8JQ4 - chains A and B of the 4 polymer chains in the assembly; structure by X-ray diffraction, 1.61 A resolution.

# Chain A (and B)
Protein: L-rhamnose isomerase
From: Lacticaseibacillus rhamnosus
Notes: chain B of this document is another copy of the same molecule, construct and numbering; everything in this record applies to it too
Sequence (434 residues; numbered 1 to 434; the number before each row is that of its first residue):
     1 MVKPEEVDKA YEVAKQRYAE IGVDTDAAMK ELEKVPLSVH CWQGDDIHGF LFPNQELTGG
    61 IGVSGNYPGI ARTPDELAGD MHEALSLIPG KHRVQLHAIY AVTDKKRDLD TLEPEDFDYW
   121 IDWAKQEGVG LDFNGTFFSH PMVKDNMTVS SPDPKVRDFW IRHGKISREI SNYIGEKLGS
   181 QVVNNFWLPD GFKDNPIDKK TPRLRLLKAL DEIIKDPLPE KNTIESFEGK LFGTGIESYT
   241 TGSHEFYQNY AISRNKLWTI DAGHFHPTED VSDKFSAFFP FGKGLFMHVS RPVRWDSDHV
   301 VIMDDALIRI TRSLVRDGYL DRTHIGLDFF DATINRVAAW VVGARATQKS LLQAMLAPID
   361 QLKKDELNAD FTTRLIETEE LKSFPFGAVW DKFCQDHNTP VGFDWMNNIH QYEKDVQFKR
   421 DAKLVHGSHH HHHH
Not modelled in the structure: 53-64, 421-434 (chain B: 54-64, 421-434)
Bound ions: Mn2+ site 1: E228, D261, H288, D328 (together with beta-L-rhamnopyranose); Mn2+ site 2: H264, D296, D298
Ligand contacts:
  - alpha-L-rhamnopyranose (RAM): D118, I121, D122, Y173, K177
  - beta-L-rhamnopyranose (RM4): W42, I47, H97, N134, F138, N185, W187, E228, K230, D261, H264, H288, D296, D328, F330
What the authors report for this chain:
  - binding site for beta-L-rhamnopyranose: W42, I47, H97, F138, W187, F330
  - conformationally variable residues (side-chain flip): F330
  - catalytic residues: D328 (proposed by the authors, not directly observed)

# Interface between chain A and chain B
Pairs across the interface (71; chain A residue first):
  V2(A) - R17(B)
  E6(A) - E20(B)
  V13(A) - E6(B)
  Q16(A) - E6(B)
  R17(A) - V2(B)
  R17(A) - E6(B)
  R17(A) - D391(B)  salt bridge
  E20(A) - E6(B)
  I21(A) - F403(B)  hydrophobic
  Y67(A) - T372(B)
  P267(A) - T268(B)
  T268(A) - P267(B)
  T268(A) - T268(B)
  T268(A) - R294(B)  hydrogen bond (backbone-side chain)
  R294(A) - T268(B)  hydrogen bond (side chain-backbone)
  I302(A) - L375(B)  hydrophobic
  I302(A) - E379(B)
  M303(A) - E379(B)  hydrogen bond (backbone-side chain)
  M303(A) - K382(B)  hydrogen bond (backbone-side chain)
  D304(A) - D305(B)
  D305(A) - D304(B)
  D305(A) - D305(B)  hydrogen bond (backbone-side chain)
  I334(A) - F371(B)
  I334(A) - T372(B)
  I334(A) - L375(B)  hydrophobic
  N335(A) - T372(B)  hydrogen bond (backbone-side chain)
  V342(A) - L375(B)  hydrophobic
  V342(A) - I376(B)  hydrophobic
  V342(A) - E379(B)
  K349(A) - E379(B)  hydrogen bond (side chain-backbone)
  K349(A) - S383(B)  hydrogen bond
  F371(A) - I334(B)
  T372(A) - Y67(B)
  T372(A) - I334(B)
  T372(A) - N335(B)  hydrogen bond (side chain-backbone)
  T372(A) - A338(B)
  L375(A) - I302(B)  hydrophobic
  L375(A) - I334(B)  hydrophobic
  I376(A) - V342(B)  hydrophobic
  I376(A) - W405(B)  hydrophobic
  I376(A) - M406(B)  hydrophobic
  E377(A) - F403(B)
  E377(A) - M406(B)
  E379(A) - I302(B)
  E379(A) - M303(B)  hydrogen bond (side chain-backbone)
  E379(A) - V342(B)
  E379(A) - K349(B)  hydrogen bond (backbone-side chain)
  E380(A) - G402(B)
  E380(A) - F403(B)
  E380(A) - W405(B)  hydrogen bond
  K382(A) - M303(B)  hydrogen bond (side chain-backbone)
  K382(A) - F386(B)
  S383(A) - K349(B)  hydrogen bond
  S383(A) - F386(B)
  S383(A) - G387(B)
  S383(A) - W390(B)
  F384(A) - F403(B)  hydrophobic
  F386(A) - K382(B)
  F386(A) - S383(B)
  G387(A) - S383(B)
  W390(A) - S383(B)
  D391(A) - R17(B)  salt bridge
  G402(A) - E380(B)
  F403(A) - I21(B)  hydrophobic
  F403(A) - E377(B)
  F403(A) - E380(B)
  F403(A) - F384(B)  hydrophobic
  W405(A) - I376(B)  hydrophobic
  W405(A) - E380(B)  hydrogen bond
  M406(A) - I376(B)  hydrophobic
  M406(A) - E377(B)
Other interface residues (no listed pair), chain A (48 interface residues in all): M1, A10, D270, R291, V300, A338, R345, A346, T373, L381, V401
Other interface residues (no listed pair), chain B (50 interface residues in all): M1, K9, A10, V13, Q16, D270, R291, V300, R345, A346, T373, L381, V401, H410

# Overview
48 residues of chain A face 50 of chain B across their interface; the contacts include 15 hydrogen bonds and 2
salt bridges. Polar pairs include R17(A)-D391(B), T268(A)-R294(B) and M303(A)-E379(B). Bound to chain A:
beta-L-rhamnopyranose and alpha-L-rhamnopyranose. The paper reports the catalytic residue D328(A); a binding
site for beta-L-rhamnopyranose at W42(A), I47(A) and H97(A) among others.
Chain A and chain B are both L-rhamnose isomerase (Lacticaseibacillus rhamnosus); the structure, Crystal
structure of Lactobacillus rhamnosus L-rhamnose isomerase in complex with L-rhamnose, was determined by X-ray
diffraction together with 8JQ3, 8JQ5 and 8JQ6 from the same study.
